3PV2 - chains A and C of the 4 polymer chains in the assembly; structure by X-ray diffraction, 2.15 A resolution.

== Chain A (and C) ==
Protein: DegQ
Organism: Legionella fallonii
Notes: chain C of this document is another copy of the same molecule, construct and numbering; everything in this record applies to it too
Sequence (451 residues; each row starts with the number of its first residue; numbers below 1 keep their minus sign (Met-11 is residue -11)):
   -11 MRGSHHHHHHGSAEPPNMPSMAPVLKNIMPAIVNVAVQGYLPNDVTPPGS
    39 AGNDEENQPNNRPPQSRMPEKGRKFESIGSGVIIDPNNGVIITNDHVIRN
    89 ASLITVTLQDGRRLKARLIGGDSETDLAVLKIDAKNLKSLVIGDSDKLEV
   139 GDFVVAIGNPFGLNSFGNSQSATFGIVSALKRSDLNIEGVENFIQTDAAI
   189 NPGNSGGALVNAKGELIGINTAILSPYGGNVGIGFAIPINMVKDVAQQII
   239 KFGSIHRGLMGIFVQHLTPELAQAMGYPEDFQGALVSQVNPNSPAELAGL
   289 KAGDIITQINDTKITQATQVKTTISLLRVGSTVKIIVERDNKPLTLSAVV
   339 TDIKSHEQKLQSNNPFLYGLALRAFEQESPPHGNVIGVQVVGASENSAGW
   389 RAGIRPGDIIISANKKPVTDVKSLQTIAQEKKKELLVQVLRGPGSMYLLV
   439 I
Not modelled in the structure: -11 to 5, 32-60, 152-156, 170-179, 213-218 (chain C: -11 to 5, 32-59, 152-154, 171-179, 213-218)
Reported in the primary citation:
  - catalytic residues: His84, Asp114, Ser193
  - conformationally variable residues (loop rearrangement): Pro190

== Interface between chain A and chain C ==
Residue-residue contacts (30):
  Glu364(A) - Arg361(C)
  Gln365(A) - Leu360(C)
  Gln365(A) - Val379(C)
  Glu366(A) - Ala359(C)
  Glu366(A) - Leu360(C)  hydrogen bond (backbone-backbone)
  Glu366(A) - Gln413(C)  hydrogen bond
  Pro368(A) - Leu358(C)
  Pro368(A) - Ala359(C)
  Pro369(A) - Pro279(C)
  His370(A) - Gln276(C)  hydrogen bond
  His370(A) - Pro279(C)
  Lys403(A) - Met263(C)
  Glu422(A) - Ala262(C)
  Gln426(A) - Ser275(C)  hydrogen bond (side chain-backbone)
  Gln426(A) - Ala290(C)
  Pro431(A) - Phe251(C)
  Pro431(A) - Gln276(C)  hydrogen bond (backbone-side chain)
  Gly432(A) - Phe251(C)
  Gly432(A) - Gln276(C)
  Ser433(A) - Ser275(C)  hydrogen bond (backbone-side chain)
  Ser433(A) - Gln276(C)  hydrogen bond
  Met434(A) - Gln253(C)
  Tyr435(A) - Gln253(C)  hydrogen bond (backbone-side chain)
  Tyr435(A) - Leu273(C)  hydrophobic
  Tyr435(A) - Val274(C)
  Tyr435(A) - Ser275(C)
  Tyr435(A) - Ala290(C)
  Tyr435(A) - Gly291(C)
  Leu437(A) - Glu258(C)
  Leu437(A) - Ala262(C)  hydrophobic
Also at the interface, not in a pair above, chain A (17 interface residues in all): Gly371, Leu424
Also at the interface, not in a pair above, chain C (22 interface residues in all): Leu259, Asn278, Gly357, Val409

== Overview ==
The interface between chain A and chain C involves 17 residues on one side and 22 on the other, with 8
hydrogen bonds. Among the polar pairs are Glu366(A)-Gln413(C), His370(A)-Gln276(C) and Gln426(A)-Ser275(C).
The paper reports catalytic residues His84(A), Asp114(A) and Ser193(A); conformational variability at
Pro190(A).
Both chains are DegQ (Legionella fallonii). Entry 3PV2 (Structure of Legionella fallonii DegQ (wt)) was
determined by X-ray diffraction, deposited together with 3PV3, 3PV4 and 3PV5.
